PDB entry 1TGK | X-ray diffraction, 3.30 A resolution | chain A

# Chain A
Protein: Transforming growth factor beta 3
Source organism: Homo sapiens
UniProt: P10600 (TGFB3_HUMAN); residues 1-112 here correspond to UniProt positions 301-412 (UniProt number = residue number + 300)
Sequence (112 residues; each row starts with the number of its first residue):
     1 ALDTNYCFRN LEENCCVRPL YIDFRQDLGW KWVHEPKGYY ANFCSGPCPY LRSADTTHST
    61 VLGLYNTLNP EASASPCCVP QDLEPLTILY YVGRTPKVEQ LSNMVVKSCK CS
Cystine bridges: Cys77 forms a disulfide with the same residue of a neighbouring copy of this chain
Cystine bridges: Cys7-Cys16, Cys15-Cys78, Cys44-Cys109, Cys48-Cys111

# Overview
Chain A is Transforming growth factor beta 3 (Homo sapiens); the structure, Human transforming growth factor
beta 3, crystallized from peg 4000, was determined by X-ray diffraction (same publication as 1TGJ).
